Entry 1G08 (X-ray diffraction, 1.90 A resolution); this record covers chains A and B of the 4 polymer chains in the assembly.

== Chain A ==
Protein: Hemoglobin alpha chain
Organism: Bos taurus
UniProt: P01966 (HBA_BOVIN); residues 1-141 here = UniProt positions 1-141
Sequence (141 residues; each row starts with the number of its first residue):
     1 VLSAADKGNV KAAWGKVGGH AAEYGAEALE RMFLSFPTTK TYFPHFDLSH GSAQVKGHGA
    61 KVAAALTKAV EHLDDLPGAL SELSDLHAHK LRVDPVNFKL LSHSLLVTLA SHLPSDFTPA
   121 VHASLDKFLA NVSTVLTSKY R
Metal / ion sites: heme Fe: His87 (together with carbon monoxide)
Ligand contacts: carbon monoxide / heme: Leu29, Met32, Thr39, Tyr42, Phe43, Phe46, His58, Lys61, Val62, Ala65, Leu66, Leu83, Leu86, His87, Leu91, Val93, Asn97, Phe98, Leu101, Val132, Leu136

== Chain B ==
Protein: Hemoglobin beta chain
Organism: Bos taurus
UniProt: P02070 (HBB_BOVIN); residues 2-146 here correspond to UniProt positions 1-145 (UniProt number = residue number - 1)
Sequence (145 residues; numbered 2 to 146; the number before each row is that of its first residue):
     2 MLTAEEKAAV TAFWGKVKVD EVGGEALGRL LVVYPWTQRF FESFGDLSTA DAVMNNPKVK
    62 AHGKKVLDSF SNGMKHLDDL KGTFAALSEL HCDKLHVDPE NFKLLGNVLV VVLARNFGKE
   122 FTPVLQADFQ KVVAGVANAL AHRYH
Metal / ion sites: heme Fe: His92 (together with carbon monoxide)
Ligand contacts: carbon monoxide / heme: Leu28, Leu31, Thr38, Phe41, Phe42, Phe45, His63, Lys66, Val67, Ser70, Phe71, Phe85, Leu88, Leu91, His92, Leu96, Val98, Asn102, Phe103, Leu106, Val137, Leu141
UniProt features mapped onto this chain:
  - binding site (heme b): His63, His92
  - modified residue: Thr12 (Phosphothreonine), Ser44 (Phosphoserine), Lys59 (N6-acetyllysine), Lys82 (N6-acetyllysine), Cys93 (S-nitrosocysteine)

== Chain A / chain B interface ==
Residue-residue contacts - 36 pairs, chain A then chain B:
  Arg31(A) - Phe122(B)  hydrogen bond (side chain-backbone)
  Arg31(A) - Thr123(B)
  Arg31(A) - Pro124(B)
  Arg31(A) - Gln127(B)  hydrogen bond
  Leu34(A) - Pro124(B)  hydrophobic
  Leu34(A) - Val125(B)
  Leu34(A) - Ala128(B)
  Ser35(A) - Gln127(B)
  Ser35(A) - Ala128(B)
  Ser35(A) - Gln131(B)
  Phe36(A) - Gln131(B)
  His103(A) - Asn108(B)
  His103(A) - Val111(B)
  His103(A) - Gln127(B)
  His103(A) - Gln131(B)  hydrogen bond
  Val107(A) - Val111(B)  hydrophobic
  Val107(A) - Val112(B)  hydrophobic
  Val107(A) - Ala115(B)
  Val107(A) - Gln127(B)
  Ala110(A) - Val112(B)
  Ala110(A) - Ala115(B)
  Ala110(A) - Arg116(B)
  Ser111(A) - Ala115(B)
  Ser111(A) - Gly119(B)
  Pro114(A) - Arg116(B)  hydrogen bond (backbone-side chain)
  Phe117(A) - Arg30(B)  hydrogen bond (backbone-side chain)
  Phe117(A) - Val112(B)  hydrophobic
  Phe117(A) - Arg116(B)
  Thr118(A) - Arg30(B)
  Pro119(A) - Arg30(B)
  Pro119(A) - Val33(B)
  Pro119(A) - Met55(B)  hydrophobic
  His122(A) - Arg30(B)  hydrogen bond
  His122(A) - Val34(B)
  His122(A) - Val112(B)
  Asp126(A) - Tyr35(B)
Interface residues without a listed pair, chain A (18 interface residues in all): Glu30, Lys99, Leu106, Ala123
Interface residues without a listed pair, chain B (20 interface residues in all): Glu101, Lys120

== Overview ==
18 residues of chain A face 20 of chain B across their interface; the contacts include 6 hydrogen bonds. Polar
pairs include Arg31(A)-Phe122(B), Arg31(A)-Gln127(B) and His103(A)-Gln131(B). Bound to chain A: carbon
monoxide / heme. Ligands of chain B: carbon monoxide / heme.
Chain A is Hemoglobin alpha chain and chain B is Hemoglobin beta chain, both from Bos taurus; the structure,
Carbonmonoxy liganded bovine hemoglobin ph 5.0, was determined by X-ray diffraction together with 1G09, 1G0A
and 1G0B from the same study.
